5H3R - chains D and B of the 4 polymer chains in the assembly; structure by X-ray diffraction, 2.67 A resolution.

== Chain D ==
Molecule: 21-nt DNA strand
Sequence (21 nucleotides; row label = number of the first residue in the row):
     1 GAATATTGCCCAGGCAAGTAT

== Chain B ==
Protein: Multiple antibiotic resistance protein MarR
From: Escherichia coli
Reference sequence: P27245 (MARR_ECOLI); numbering as in UniProt (aligned over 1-144)
Amino-acid sequence (147 residues; numbered -2 to 144; the number before each row is that of its first residue; numbers below 1 keep their minus sign (Gly-2 is residue -2)):
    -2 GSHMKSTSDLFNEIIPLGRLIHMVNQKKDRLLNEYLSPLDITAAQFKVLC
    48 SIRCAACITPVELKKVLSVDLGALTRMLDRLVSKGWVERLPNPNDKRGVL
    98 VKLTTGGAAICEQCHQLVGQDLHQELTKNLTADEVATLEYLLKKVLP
Not modelled in the structure: -2 to 4
Construct notes: expression tag (-2 to 0); engineered mutation Ser80 (Cys in P27245)
Curated features (UniProtKB/Swiss-Prot):
  - mutagenesis: Val45 (V45E: Increased transcription of the region II transcript), Arg77 (R77L: Increased transcription of the region II transcript), Leu123 to Pro144 (Increased transcription of the region II transcript)

== How chain D and chain B interact ==
Contacting residue pairs (16):
  DC11(D) - Arg77(B)  sugar contact
  DA12(D) - Thr39(B)  hydrogen bond to the phosphate
  DA12(D) - Ala41(B)  phosphate contact
  DA12(D) - Gln42(B)  hydrogen bond to the phosphate
  DA12(D) - Met74(B)  phosphate contact
  DA12(D) - Arg77(B)  salt bridge to the phosphate
  DG13(D) - Val66(B)  phosphate contact
  DG13(D) - Ala70(B)  sugar contact
  DG13(D) - Arg73(B)  hydrogen bond to the base
  DG13(D) - Met74(B)  phosphate contact
  DG14(D) - Val66(B)  phosphate contact
  DG14(D) - Asp67(B)  hydrogen bond to the phosphate
  DG14(D) - Arg73(B)  hydrogen bond to the base
  DC15(D) - Asp67(B)  hydrogen bond to the base
  DT21(D) - Lys93(B)  phosphate contact
  DT21(D) - Arg94(B)  sugar contact

== Summary ==
6 residues of chain D and 11 residues of chain B are in contact, with 6 hydrogen bonds and 1 salt bridge.
Polar pairs include DG13(D)-Arg73(B), DG14(D)-Arg73(B) and DC15(D)-Asp67(B). Curated annotation (UniProt)
lists 2 mutagenesis sites on chain B.
Here chain D is a 21-nt DNA strand and chain B is Multiple antibiotic resistance protein MarR (Escherichia
coli). Entry 5H3R (Crystal Structure of mutant MarR C80S from E.coli complexed with operator DNA) was
determined by X-ray diffraction.
